Entry 7SL2 (electron microscopy, 3.60 A resolution); this record covers chains B and F of the 10 polymer chains in the assembly.

[Chain B]
Molecule: Insulin receptor
From: Mus musculus
Notes: EC 2.7.10.1
UniProt: P15208 (INSR_MOUSE); residues -26 to 1345 here correspond to UniProt positions 1-1372 (UniProt number = residue number + 27)
Sequence (1372 residues; numbered -26 to 1345; the number before each row is that of its first residue; numbers below 1 keep their minus sign (Met-26 is residue -26)):
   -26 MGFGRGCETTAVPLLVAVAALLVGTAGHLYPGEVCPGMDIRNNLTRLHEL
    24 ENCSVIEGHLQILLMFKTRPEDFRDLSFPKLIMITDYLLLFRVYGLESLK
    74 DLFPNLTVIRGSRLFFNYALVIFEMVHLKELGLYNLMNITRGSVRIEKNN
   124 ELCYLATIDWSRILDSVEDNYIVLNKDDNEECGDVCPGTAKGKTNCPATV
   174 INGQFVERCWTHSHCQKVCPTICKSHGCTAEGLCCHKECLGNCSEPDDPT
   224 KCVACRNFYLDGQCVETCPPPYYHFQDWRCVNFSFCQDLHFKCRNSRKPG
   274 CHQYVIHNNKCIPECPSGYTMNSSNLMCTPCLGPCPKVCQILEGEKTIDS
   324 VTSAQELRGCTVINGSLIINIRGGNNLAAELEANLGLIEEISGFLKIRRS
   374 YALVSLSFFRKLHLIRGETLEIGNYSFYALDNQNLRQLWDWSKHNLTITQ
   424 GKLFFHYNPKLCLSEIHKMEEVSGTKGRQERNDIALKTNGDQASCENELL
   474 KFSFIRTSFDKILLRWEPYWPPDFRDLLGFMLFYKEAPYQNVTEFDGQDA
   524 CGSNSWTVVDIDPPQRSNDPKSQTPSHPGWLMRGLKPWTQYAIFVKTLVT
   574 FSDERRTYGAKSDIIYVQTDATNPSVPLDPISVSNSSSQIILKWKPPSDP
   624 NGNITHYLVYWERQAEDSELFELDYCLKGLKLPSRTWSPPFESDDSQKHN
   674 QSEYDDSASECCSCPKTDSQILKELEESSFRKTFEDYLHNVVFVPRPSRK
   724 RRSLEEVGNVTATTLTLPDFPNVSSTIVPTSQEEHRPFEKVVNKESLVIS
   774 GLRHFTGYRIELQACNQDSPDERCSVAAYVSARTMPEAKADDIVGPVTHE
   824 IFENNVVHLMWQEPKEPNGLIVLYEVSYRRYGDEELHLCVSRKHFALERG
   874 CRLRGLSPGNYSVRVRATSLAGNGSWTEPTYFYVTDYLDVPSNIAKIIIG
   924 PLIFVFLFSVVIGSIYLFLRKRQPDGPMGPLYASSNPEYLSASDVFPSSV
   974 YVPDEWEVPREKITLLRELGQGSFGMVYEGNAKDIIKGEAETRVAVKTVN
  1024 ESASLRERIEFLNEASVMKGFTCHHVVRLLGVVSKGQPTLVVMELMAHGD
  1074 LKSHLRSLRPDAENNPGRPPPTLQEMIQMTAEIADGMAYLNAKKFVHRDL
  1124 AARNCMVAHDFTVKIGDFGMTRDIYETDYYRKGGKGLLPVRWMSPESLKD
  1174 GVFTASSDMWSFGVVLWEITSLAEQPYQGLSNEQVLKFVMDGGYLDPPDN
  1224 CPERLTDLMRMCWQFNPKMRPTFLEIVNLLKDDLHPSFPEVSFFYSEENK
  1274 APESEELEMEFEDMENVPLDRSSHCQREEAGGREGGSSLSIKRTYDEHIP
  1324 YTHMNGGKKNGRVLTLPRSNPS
Unresolved in the structure: -26 to 0, 163-167, 271-273, 519-527, 540-547, 659-705, 721-757, 908-1345
Curated features (UniProtKB/Swiss-Prot):
  - region: Glu708 to Phe716 (Insulin-binding), Asn959 to Tyr962 (Important for interaction with IRS1, SHC1 and STAT5B), Tyr1324 to Met1327 (PIK3R1 binding)
  - active site: Asp1122 (Proton donor/acceptor)
  - binding site (ATP): Ser996, Lys1020, Glu1067 to Asp1073, Arg1126, Asn1127, Asp1140
  - site: Phe39 (Insulin-binding)
  - modified residue: Ser373 (Phosphoserine), Tyr374 (Phosphotyrosine), Ser380 (Phosphoserine), Tyr962 (Phosphotyrosine), Cys1046 (S-nitrosocysteine), Tyr1148 (Phosphotyrosine), Tyr1152 (Phosphotyrosine), Tyr1153 (Phosphotyrosine), Tyr1318 (Phosphotyrosine), Tyr1324 (Phosphotyrosine)
  - glycosylation (N-linked (GlcNAc...) asparagine): Asn16, Asn25, Asn78, Asn111, Asn215, Asn255, Asn295, Asn337, Asn397, Asn418, Asn514, Asn608, Asn626, Asn673, Asn732, Asn745, Asn883, Asn896
  - cross-link: Lys1042 (Glycyl lysine isopeptide (Lys-Gly) (interchain with G-Cter in ubiquitin))
Disulfide bonds: Cys8-Cys26, Cys126-Cys155, Cys169-Cys188, Cys192-Cys201, Cys196-Cys207, Cys208-Cys216, Cys212-Cys225, Cys228-Cys237, Cys241-Cys253, Cys259-Cys284, Cys266-Cys274, Cys288-Cys301, Cys312-Cys333, Cys435-Cys468, Cys649-Cys862, Cys788-Cys797

[Chain F]
Molecule: Insulin B chain
From: Homo sapiens
UniProt: P01308 (INS_HUMAN); residues 1-30 here correspond to UniProt positions 25-54 (UniProt number = residue number + 24)
Sequence (30 residues; each row starts with the number of its first residue):
     1 FVNQHLCGSHLVEALYLVCGERGFFYTPKT
Unresolved in the structure: 1

[Interface between chain B and chain F]
Residue-residue contacts - 9 pairs, chain B then chain F:
  Phe477(B) with Cys7(F), hydrophobic
  Ile478(B) with His5(F); Cys7(F)
  Arg479(B) with Cys7(F); Ser9(F), hydrogen bond; His10(F), hydrogen bond
  Thr480(B) with Gln4(F)
  Tyr589(B) with His5(F)
  Gln591(B) with Asn3(F)
Other interface residues (no listed pair), chain B (7 interface residues in all): Val590
Other interface residues (no listed pair), chain F (7 interface residues in all): Gly8

[In short]
The chain B/chain F interface involves 7 residues from each chain, with 2 hydrogen bonds. Polar contacts
include Arg479(B)-Ser9(F) and Arg479(B)-His10(F). From UniProt: active-site residue Asp1122(B) and 12
ATP-binding residues on chain B.
Here chain B is Insulin receptor (Mus musculus) and chain F is Insulin B chain (Homo sapiens). Entry 7SL2
(Full-length insulin receptor bound with site 2 binding deficient mutant insulin (A-L13R) -- asymmetric
conformation) was determined by electron microscopy together with 7SL1, 7SL3, 7SL4, 7SL6, 7SL7, 7STH and 3
further entries from the same study.
